6PEM - chains c and d of the 74 polymer chains in the assembly; structure by electron microscopy, 3.50 A resolution.

[Chain c (and d)]
Molecule: Protein PrgH
From: Salmonella typhimurium (strain LT2 / SGSC1412 / ATCC 700720)
Notes: chain d of this document is another copy of the same molecule, construct and numbering; everything in this record applies to it too
UniProtKB: P41783 (PRGH_SALTY); residues 1-392 here = UniProt positions 1-392
Amino-acid sequence (392 residues; row label = number of the first residue in the row):
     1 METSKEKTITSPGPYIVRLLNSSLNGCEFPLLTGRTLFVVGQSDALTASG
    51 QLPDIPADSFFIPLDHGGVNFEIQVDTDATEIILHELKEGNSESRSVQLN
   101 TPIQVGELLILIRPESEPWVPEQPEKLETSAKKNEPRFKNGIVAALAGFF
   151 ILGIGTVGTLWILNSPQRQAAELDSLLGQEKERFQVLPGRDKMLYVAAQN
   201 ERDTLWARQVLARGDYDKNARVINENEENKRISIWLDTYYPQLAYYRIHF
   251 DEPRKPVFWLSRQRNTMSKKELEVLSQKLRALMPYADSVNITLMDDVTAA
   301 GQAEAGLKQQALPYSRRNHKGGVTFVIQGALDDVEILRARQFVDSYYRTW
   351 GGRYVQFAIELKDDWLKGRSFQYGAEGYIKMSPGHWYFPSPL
Disordered / not traced: 1-170 (chain d: 1-170, 392)

[How chain c and chain d interact]
Residue-residue contacts (24; chain c residue first):
  A212(c) with Q179(d); E180(d)
  R221(c) with E182(d), salt bridge
  I234(c) with R348(d)
  D237(c) with W259(d); R348(d), salt bridge; T349(d)
  T238(c) with D251(d), hydrogen bond; W259(d)
  Y239(c) with D251(d); E252(d)
  Q242(c) with T298(d), hydrogen bond; Q302(d)
  H319(c) with K308(d); Q309(d)
  T324(c) with Q309(d), hydrogen bond (side chain-backbone)
  Q356(c) with Q309(d), hydrogen bond; Q310(d), hydrogen bond
  A358(c) with R338(d)
  E360(c) with D332(d); V334(d); R338(d), salt bridge
  Q372(c) with Y373(d)
  W386(c) with F371(d), hydrophobic
Interface residues without a listed pair, chain c (27 interface residues in all): R208, G214, N219, A220, W235, R317, G321, V323, R353, Y354, K362, M381, P389
Interface residues without a listed pair, chain d (25 interface residues in all): K181, H249, V257, A311, E335, L366, K367

[Overview]
27 residues of chain c and 25 residues of chain d are in contact, with 5 hydrogen bonds and 3 salt bridges.
Polar pairs include R221(c)-E182(d), D237(c)-R348(d) and E360(c)-R338(d).
Both chains are Protein PrgH (Salmonella typhimurium (strain LT2 / SGSC1412 / ATCC 700720)). Entry 6PEM
(Focussed refinement of InvGN0N1:SpaPQR:PrgHK from Salmonella SPI-1 injectisome NC-base) was determined by
electron microscopy together with 6PEE, 6PEP, 6Q14, 6Q15 and 6Q16 from the same study.
